8QH4 - chains A and B; structure by X-ray diffraction, 1.96 A resolution.

[Chain A]
Name: NADH-quinone oxidoreductase subunit E
Organism: Aquifex aeolicus VF5
Notes: EC 7.1.1.-
Reference sequence: O66842 (NUOE_AQUAE); numbering as in UniProt (aligned over 1-160)
Amino-acid sequence (160 residues; row label = number of the first residue in the row):
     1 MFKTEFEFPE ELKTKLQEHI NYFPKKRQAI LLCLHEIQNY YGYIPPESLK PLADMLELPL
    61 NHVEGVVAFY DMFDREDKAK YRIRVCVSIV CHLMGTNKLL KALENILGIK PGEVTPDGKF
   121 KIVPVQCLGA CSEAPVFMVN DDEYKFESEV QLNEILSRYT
Not modelled in the structure: 1-4
Ion coordination: 2Fe-2S cluster Fe: Cys-86, Cys-91, Cys-127, Cys-131
Residues lining bound ligands: 2Fe-2S cluster (FES): Cys-86, Ser-88, Ile-89, Val-90, Cys-91, Cys-127, Leu-128, Gly-129, Ala-130, Cys-131, Val-136
Curated features (UniProtKB/Swiss-Prot):
  - binding site ([2Fe-2S] cluster): Cys-86, Cys-91, Cys-127, Cys-131

[Chain B]
Name: NADH-quinone oxidoreductase subunit F
Organism: Aquifex aeolicus VF5
Notes: engineered mutation(s): 427AGHHHHHH
Reference sequence: O66841 (NUOF_AQUAE); numbering as in UniProt (aligned over 1-426)
Amino-acid sequence (434 residues; row label = number of the first residue in the row):
     1 MRSYPAIPRI YAETTLNMLL KRAKKPRVHS IDEYLKDGGY QALEKALNMS PEEIIDWVDK
    61 STLRGRGGAG FPTGKKWKFA VQNPGPRYFI CNADESEPGT FKDRIIIERD PHLLIEGIII
   121 SSYAIGANEA YIYIRGEYPA GYYILRDAIE EAKKKGFLGK NILGSGFDLE IYVARGAGAY
   181 ICGEETALIE SLEGKRGHPR LKPPYPVQKG LWGKPTVVNN VETIANVPFI ISMGWEEYRY
   241 IGPSDYAGPK LFPVSGKVKK PGVYELPMNT TLREVIFKYA GGTLGNKKVK AVFSGALDCF
   301 SSEELDIPMD YSPLGFGGTG TVIVLTEEDD IVEAALKIAE FYEHETCGQC TPCRVGCYEQ
   361 ANLLEKIYKG EATEQDWEGF DFVNRNIQPT SICGLGAVAG RLIRQTLEKF PEEWEKYRKK
   421 SASLPLAGHH HHHH
Not modelled in the structure: 1, 419-434
Sequence notes: expression tag (427-434)
Ion coordination: Na+ site 1 near Glu-52 (its only coordinating residue here); Na+ site 2: Asp-94, Ala-179; Na+ site 3: Glu-97 (together with 3-acetylpyridine adenine dinucleotide); Na+ site 4 near Glu-150 (its only coordinating residue here); Na+ site 5: Gly-178, Glu-345; 4Fe-4S cluster Fe: Cys-347, Cys-350, Cys-353, Cys-393
Residues lining bound ligands:
  - 3-acetylpyridine adenine dinucleotide (A3D): Gly-67, Gly-68, Ala-69, Phe-71, Lys-76, Phe-79, Tyr-180, Glu-185, Lys-202, Tyr-205, Pro-206, Val-207, Val-218, Leu-297, Gly-318, Val-398
  - FNR (1-deoxy-1-(7,8-dimethyl-2,4-dioxo-3,4-dihydro-2H-benzo[g]pteridin-1-id-10(5h)-yl)-5-O-phosphonato-D-ribitol): Gly-65, Arg-66, Gly-67, Gly-68, Ala-69, Phe-71, Lys-76, Asn-92, Asp-94, Glu-95, Ser-96, Tyr-180, Ile-181, Gly-183, Glu-184, Glu-185, Val-218, Asn-219, Asn-220, Thr-223, Gly-394, Leu-395
  - 4Fe-4S cluster (SF4): Ile-181, Pro-199, Thr-346, Cys-347, Gly-348, Gln-349, Cys-350, Cys-353, Ser-391, Ile-392, Cys-393, Leu-395, Gly-396
Curated features (UniProtKB/Swiss-Prot):
  - binding site (NAD(+)): Gly-65 to Gly-74
  - binding site (FMN): Gly-176 to Thr-223
  - binding site ([4Fe-4S] cluster): Cys-347, Cys-350, Cys-353, Cys-393

[Chain A / chain B interface]
Residue-residue contacts (96):
  Tyr-22(A) with Arg-146(B); Tyr-172(B); Val-173(B), hydrogen bond (side chain-backbone)
  Phe-23(A) with Tyr-131(B), hydrophobic; Tyr-172(B), hydrophobic; Val-173(B); Ala-174(B), hydrophobic
  Pro-24(A) with Glu-129(B); Tyr-131(B); Tyr-172(B)
  Lys-25(A) with Trp-212(B)
  Arg-27(A) with Glu-193(B); Gly-194(B); Trp-212(B)
  Gln-28(A) with Tyr-131(B), hydrogen bond; Leu-192(B), hydrogen bond (side chain-backbone); Trp-212(B)
  Ile-30(A) with Gly-194(B)
  Leu-31(A) with Arg-175(B); Ser-191(B)
  Leu-32(A) with Arg-175(B)
  His-35(A) with Arg-175(B); Gly-176(B), hydrogen bond (side chain-backbone); Ala-177(B)
  His-62(A) with Gly-194(B), hydrogen bond (side chain-backbone); Lys-195(B)
  Gly-65(A) with Arg-196(B)
  Val-66(A) with Gly-194(B)
  Phe-69(A) with Ala-179(B), hydrophobic; Arg-196(B); Gly-197(B); His-198(B)
  Tyr-70(A) with Ala-177(B); Cys-182(B), hydrophobic; Ser-191(B), hydrogen bond; Lys-195(B), hydrogen bond (side chain-backbone); Arg-196(B); Gly-197(B), hydrogen bond (side chain-backbone)
  Asp-71(A) with Ala-177(B), hydrogen bond (backbone-backbone)
  Met-72(A) with Gly-136(B); Glu-137(B); Ala-177(B), hydrogen bond (backbone-backbone); Gly-178(B)
  Phe-73(A) with Ala-177(B), hydrophobic
  Val-87(A) with Lys-337(B)
  Ile-89(A) with Pro-98(B), hydrophobic; Ala-334(B), hydrophobic; Lys-337(B)
  Val-90(A) with Ser-255(B); Gly-256(B); Ile-323(B), hydrophobic
  His-92(A) with Glu-333(B), salt bridge; Lys-337(B)
  Leu-93(A) with Leu-325(B), hydrophobic; Asp-329(B)
  Met-94(A) with Gly-256(B); Lys-257(B)
  Gln-126(A) with Phe-341(B); His-344(B); Glu-345(B)
  Cys-127(A) with Glu-97(B); Pro-98(B), hydrophobic; Gly-99(B); Arg-135(B), hydrogen bond (backbone-side chain)
  Leu-128(A) with Arg-104(B), hydrogen bond (backbone-side chain); Arg-135(B); Tyr-138(B)
  Gly-129(A) with Thr-100(B); Phe-101(B); Arg-104(B), hydrogen bond (backbone-side chain); Arg-135(B); Tyr-138(B)
  Ala-130(A) with Arg-104(B)
  Cys-131(A) with Gly-99(B), hydrogen bond (side chain-backbone); Thr-100(B); Phe-101(B); Ser-255(B)
  Ser-132(A) with Ile-10(B); Phe-101(B); Val-254(B); Ser-255(B); Pro-261(B); Gly-262(B)
  Glu-133(A) with Pro-8(B); Arg-9(B); Ile-10(B)
  Met-138(A) with Glu-137(B); Pro-139(B)
  Asp-141(A) with Pro-5(B); Pro-139(B); Tyr-143(B)
  Asp-142(A) with Pro-5(B); Ala-6(B), hydrogen bond (side chain-backbone)
  Glu-143(A) with Ala-6(B), hydrogen bond (backbone-backbone); Pro-8(B); Arg-104(B), salt bridge
Interface residues without a listed pair, chain A (38 interface residues in all): Tyr-144, Lys-145
Interface residues without a listed pair, chain B (65 interface residues in all): Ile-7, Ser-96, Tyr-133, Tyr-142, Ile-171, Ile-181, Leu-284, Phe-293, Val-324, Ile-338, Glu-340, Cys-347

[In short]
38 residues of chain A face 65 of chain B across their interface, with 16 hydrogen bonds and 2 salt bridges.
Polar contacts include His-92(A)/Glu-333(B), Glu-143(A)/Arg-104(B) and Tyr-22(A)/Val-173(B). Ligands of chain
A: 2Fe-2S cluster.
Here chain A is NADH-quinone oxidoreductase subunit E and chain B is NADH-quinone oxidoreductase subunit F,
both from Aquifex aeolicus VF5. Entry 8QH4 (Crystal structure of reduced respiratory Complex I subunits NuoEF
from Aquifex aeolicus bound to oxidized 3-acetylpyridine ...) was determined by X-ray diffraction together
with 8QG1, 8QGW, 8QH7 and 8QHK from the same study.
